Entry 3NBN (X-ray diffraction, 3.45 A resolution); this record covers chains A and X of the 8 polymer chains in the assembly.

== Chain A ==
Name: Recombining binding protein suppressor of hairless
Organism: Homo sapiens
Reference sequence: Q06330 (SUH_HUMAN); residues 9-434 here correspond to UniProt positions 23-448 (UniProt number = residue number + 14)
Amino-acid sequence (433 residues; numbered 8 to 440; the number before each row is that of its first residue):
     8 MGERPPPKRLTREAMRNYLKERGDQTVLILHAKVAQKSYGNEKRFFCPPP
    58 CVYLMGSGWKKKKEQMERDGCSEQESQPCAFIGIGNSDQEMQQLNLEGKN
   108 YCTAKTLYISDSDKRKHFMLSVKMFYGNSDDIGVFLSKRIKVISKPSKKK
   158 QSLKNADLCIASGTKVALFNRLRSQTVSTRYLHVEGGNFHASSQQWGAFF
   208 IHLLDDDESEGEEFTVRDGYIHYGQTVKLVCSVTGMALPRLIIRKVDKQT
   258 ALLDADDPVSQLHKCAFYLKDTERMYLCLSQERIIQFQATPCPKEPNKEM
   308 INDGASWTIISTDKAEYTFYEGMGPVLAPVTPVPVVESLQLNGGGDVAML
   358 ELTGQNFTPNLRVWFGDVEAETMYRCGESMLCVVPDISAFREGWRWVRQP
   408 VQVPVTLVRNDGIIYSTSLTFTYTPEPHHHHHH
Not modelled in the structure: 8-11, 435-440
Sequence notes: expression tag (8, 435-440)
UniProt features mapped onto this chain:
  - region (DNA-binding): Gln43 to Phe53, Ser151 to Lys156, Arg178 to Thr183
  - modified residue: Lys161 (N6-acetyllysine)

== Chain X ==
Molecule: DNA, HES1 promoter
Sequence (37 nucleotides; row label = number of the first residue in the row):
     1 TACTGTGGGAAAGAAAGTTTGGAAAATTTCACACGAG

== Chain A / chain X interface ==
Contacting residue pairs - 18 pairs, chain A then chain X:
  Glu49(A) - DT6(X)  base contact
  Lys50(A) - DG5(X)  phosphate contact
  Arg51(A) - DT6(X)  base contact
  Arg51(A) - DG7(X)  hydrogen bond to the base
  Phe52(A) - DG5(X)  phosphate contact
  Phe52(A) - DT6(X)  hydrogen bond to the phosphate
  Cys54(A) - DT6(X)  phosphate contact
  Lys152(A) - DG8(X)  base contact
  Lys152(A) - DG9(X)  hydrogen bond to the base
  Arg178(A) - DT6(X)  salt bridge to the phosphate
  Arg178(A) - DG7(X)  salt bridge to the phosphate
  Ser181(A) - DG5(X)  hydrogen bond to the base
  Ser181(A) - DT6(X)  base contact
  Thr183(A) - DG5(X)  phosphate contact
  Thr183(A) - DT6(X)  phosphate contact
  Lys255(A) - DG8(X)  salt bridge to the phosphate
  Lys255(A) - DG9(X)  salt bridge to the phosphate
  Lys271(A) - DG7(X)  salt bridge to the phosphate
Other interface residues (no listed pair), chain A (12 interface residues in all): Gln182
Other interface residues (no listed pair), chain X (7 interface residues in all): DT4, DA10

== In short ==
The interface between chain A and chain X involves 12 residues on one side and 7 on the other, with 4 hydrogen
bonds and 5 salt bridges. Polar pairs include Arg51(A)-DG7(X), Lys152(A)-DG9(X) and Ser181(A)-DG5(X).
Chain A is Recombining binding protein suppressor of hairless (Homo sapiens) and chain X is DNA, HES1
promoter; the structure, Crystal structure of a dimer of Notch Transcription Complex trimers on HES1 DNA, was
determined by X-ray diffraction.
